4MBH - chain A; structure by X-ray diffraction, 1.22 A resolution.

== Chain A ==
Molecule: Beta-lactamase SHV-1
Organism: Klebsiella pneumoniae
Notes: EC 3.5.2.6; fragment: SHV-1 beta-lactamase
Reference sequence: P0AD64 (BLA1_KLEPN); the author numbering skips numbers that UniProt does not, so the offset changes along the chain: 26-238 = UniProt 22-234; 240-252 = UniProt 235-247; 254-292 = UniProt 248-286
Chain sequence (265 residues; row label = number of the first residue in the row; note: 2 numbers in that range are skipped by the numbering (no residue carries them; nothing is unmodelled there)):
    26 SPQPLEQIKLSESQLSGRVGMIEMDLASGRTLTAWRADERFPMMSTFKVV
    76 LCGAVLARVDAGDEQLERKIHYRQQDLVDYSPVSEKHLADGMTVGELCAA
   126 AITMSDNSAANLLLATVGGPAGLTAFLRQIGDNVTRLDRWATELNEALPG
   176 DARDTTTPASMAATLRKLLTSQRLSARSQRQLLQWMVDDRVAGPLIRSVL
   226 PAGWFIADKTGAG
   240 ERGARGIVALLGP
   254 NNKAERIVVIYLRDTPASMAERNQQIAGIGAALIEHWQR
Sequence notes: engineered mutation Ala-166 (Glu162 in P0AD64)
Disulfides: Cys-77/Cys-123
Glycans and other covalent adducts: 3-(formylamino)-L-alanine (0RJ) linked to Ser-70
Ligand contacts:
  - 3-(formylamino)-L-alanine (0RJ): Met-69, Lys-73, Ser-130, Asn-170, Gly-236, Ala-237
  - cyclohexyl-hexyl-beta-D-maltoside (MA4), molecule 1: Ser-26, Ile-221, Val-224, Leu-225, Pro-226, Ile-231, Ile-246, Ala-248, Leu-250, Val-261, Ile-263, Ile-279, Ala-280, Gly-283, Ala-284, Leu-286, Ile-287, Glu-288
  - cyclohexyl-hexyl-beta-D-maltoside (MA4), molecule 2: Ala-217, Leu-220, Ile-221, Val-224, Thr-235, Arg-244, Ile-246, Asn-276, Ile-279
UniProt features mapped onto this chain:
  - active site: Ser-70 (Nucleophile), Glu-168 (Proton acceptor)
  - binding site (a beta-lactam): Lys-73, Ser-130
What the authors report for this chain:
  - binding site for 3-(formylamino)-L-alanine: Ser-70, Ala-237

== In short ==
Ligands of chain A: cyclohexyl-hexyl-beta-D-maltoside. 3-(formylamino)-L-alanine is covalently linked to
Ser-70. Curated annotation (UniProt) lists active-site residues Ser-70 and Glu-168 and beta-lactam-binding
residues Lys-73 and Ser-130. From the paper: a binding site for 3-(formylamino)-L-alanine at Ser-70 and
Ala-237.
Chain A is Beta-lactamase SHV-1 (Klebsiella pneumoniae); the structure, Penam sulfone PSR-3-226 bound to E166A
variant of SHV-1 beta-lactamase, was determined by X-ray diffraction together with 4MBF and 4MBK from the same
study.
